7WM3 - chains A and E of the 4 polymer chains in the assembly; structure by X-ray diffraction, 1.62 A resolution.

# Chain A
Protein: Heterogeneous nuclear ribonucleoproteins A2/B1
Organism: Homo sapiens
UniProt: P22626 (ROA2_HUMAN); numbering as in UniProt (aligned over 15-193)
Chain sequence (179 residues; numbered 15 to 193; the number before each row is that of its first residue):
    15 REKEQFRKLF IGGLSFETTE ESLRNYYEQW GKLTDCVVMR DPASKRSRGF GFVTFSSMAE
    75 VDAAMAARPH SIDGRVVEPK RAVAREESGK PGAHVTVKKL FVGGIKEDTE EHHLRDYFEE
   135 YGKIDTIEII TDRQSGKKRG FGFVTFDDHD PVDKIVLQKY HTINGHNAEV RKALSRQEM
Curated features (UniProtKB/Swiss-Prot):
  - modified residue: Ser29 (Phosphoserine), Arg38 (Omega-N-methylarginine), Ser85 (Phosphoserine), Lys104 (N6,N6-dimethyllysine), Thr140 (Phosphothreonine), Ser149 (Phosphoserine), Thr159 (Phosphothreonine), Lys168 (N6-acetyllysine), Lys173 (N6-acetyllysine), Thr176 (Phosphothreonine), Ser189 (Phosphoserine)
  - cross-link (Glycyl lysine isopeptide (Lys-Gly)): Lys22 (interchain with G-Cter in SUMO2), Lys104 (interchain with G-Cter in SUMO2), Lys112 (interchain with G-Cter in SUMO2), Lys120 (interchain with G-Cter in SUMO2), Lys137 (interchain with G-Cter in SUMO2), Lys152 (interchain with G-Cter in SUMO2), Lys168 (interchain with G-Cter in SUMO2), Lys173 (interchain with G-Cter in SUMO2), Lys186 (interchain with G-Cter in SUMO2)

# Chain E
Molecule: 12-nt DNA strand
Sequence (12 nucleotides; each row starts with the number of its first residue):
     1 TTAGGGTTAG GG

# How chain A and chain E interact
Pairs across the interface (35; chain A residue first):
  Gln19(A) with DG10(E), hydrogen bond to the base
  Lys22(A) with DG10(E), hydrogen bond to the base
  Phe24(A) with DT8(E), base contact; DA9(E), stacking on the base
  Gly26(A) with DT8(E), sugar contact
  Gly27(A) with DG6(E), base contact; DT8(E), hydrogen bond to the sugar
  Leu28(A) with DG6(E), hydrogen bond to the base
  Ser29(A) with DG6(E), base contact
  Phe30(A) with DG6(E), stacking on the base
  Asp49(A) with DG11(E), hydrogen bond to the base
  Val51(A) with DG11(E), base contact
  Met53(A) with DG10(E), sugar contact; DG11(E), sugar contact
  Arg62(A) with DT8(E), sugar contact; DG10(E), salt bridge to the phosphate
  Gly63(A) with DT8(E), sugar contact
  Phe64(A) with DT8(E), sugar contact; DA9(E), sugar contact; DG10(E), phosphate contact
  Phe66(A) with DA9(E), base contact; DG10(E), sugar contact
  Arg89(A) with DG6(E), base contact
  Glu92(A) with DT8(E), hydrogen bond to the base
  Lys94(A) with DT8(E), hydrogen bond to the base; DA9(E), base contact
  Arg95(A) with DA9(E), base contact
  Ala96(A) with DA9(E), base contact; DG10(E), base contact
  Val97(A) with DA9(E), hydrogen bond to the base; DG10(E), hydrogen bond to the base
  Arg99(A) with DG10(E), base contact; DG11(E), base contact; DG12(E), hydrogen bond to the base
  His108(A) with DA9(E), base contact
Interface residues without a listed pair, chain A (27 interface residues in all): Glu31, Cys50, Ala98, Ser102

# In short
27 residues of chain A and 6 residues of chain E are in contact; the contacts include 10 hydrogen bonds, 1
salt bridge and 2 aromatic stacking contacts. Among the polar pairs are Gln19(A)-DG10(E), Lys22(A)-DG10(E) and
Leu28(A)-DG6(E).
Chain A is Heterogeneous nuclear ribonucleoproteins A2/B1 (Homo sapiens) and chain E is a 12-nt DNA strand;
the structure, hnRNP A2/B1 RRMs in complex with single-stranded DNA, was determined by X-ray diffraction
together with 8HNI from the same study.
